6DSW - chains P and A of the 3 polymer chains in the assembly; structure by X-ray diffraction, 1.59 A resolution.

== Chain P ==
Molecule: 9-nt DNA strand
Sequence (9 nucleotides; each row starts with the number of its first residue):
     1 GCGATCACG

== Chain A ==
Name: DNA polymerase I
Organism: Geobacillus stearothermophilus
Notes: EC 2.7.7.7
Reference sequence: E1C9K5 (E1C9K5_GEOSE); residues 297-876 here correspond to UniProt positions 1-580 (UniProt number = residue number - 296)
Sequence (580 residues; each row starts with the number of its first residue):
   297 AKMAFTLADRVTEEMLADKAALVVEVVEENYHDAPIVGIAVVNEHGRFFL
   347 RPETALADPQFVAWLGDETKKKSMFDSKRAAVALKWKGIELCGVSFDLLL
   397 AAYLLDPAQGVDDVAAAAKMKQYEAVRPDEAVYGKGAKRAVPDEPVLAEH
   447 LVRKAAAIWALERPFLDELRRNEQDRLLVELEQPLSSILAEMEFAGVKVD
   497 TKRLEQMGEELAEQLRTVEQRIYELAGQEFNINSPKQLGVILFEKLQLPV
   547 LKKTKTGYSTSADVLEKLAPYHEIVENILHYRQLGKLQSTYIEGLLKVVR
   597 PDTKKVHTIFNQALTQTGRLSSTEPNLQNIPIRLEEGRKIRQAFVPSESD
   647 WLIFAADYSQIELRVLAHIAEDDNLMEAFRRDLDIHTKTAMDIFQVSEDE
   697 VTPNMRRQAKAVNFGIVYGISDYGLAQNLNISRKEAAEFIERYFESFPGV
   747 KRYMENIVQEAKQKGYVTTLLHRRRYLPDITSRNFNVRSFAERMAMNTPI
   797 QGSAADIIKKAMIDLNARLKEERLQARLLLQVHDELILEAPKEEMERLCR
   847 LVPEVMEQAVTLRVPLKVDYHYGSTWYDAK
Not modelled in the structure: 297-299
Sequence notes: conflict Thr550 (Ser254 in E1C9K5)
Metal / ion sites: Mg2+: Asp653, Tyr654

== How chain P and chain A interact ==
Residue-residue contacts (27):
  DA4(P) with Thr552(A), phosphate contact
  DT5(P) with Ser555(A), phosphate contact; Thr556(A), hydrogen bond to the phosphate; Ser557(A), phosphate contact; Arg578(A), hydrogen bond to the phosphate
  DC6(P) with Ser557(A), phosphate contact; Ala558(A), hydrogen bond to the phosphate; Arg578(A), salt bridge to the phosphate; Lys582(A), hydrogen bond to the base
  DA7(P) with Lys582(A), sugar contact; Tyr587(A), hydrogen bond to the sugar; Asn625(A), hydrogen bond to the base; Pro627(A), phosphate contact
  DC8(P) with Gln624(A), sugar contact; Asn625(A), sugar contact; Ile626(A), sugar contact; Pro627(A), phosphate contact; Ile628(A), hydrogen bond to the phosphate; Arg629(A), salt bridge to the phosphate
  DG9(P) with Arg615(A), hydrogen bond to the base; Ile628(A), phosphate contact; Arg629(A), salt bridge to the phosphate; Tyr714(A), base contact; Gln797(A), base contact; Val828(A), phosphate contact; His829(A), sugar contact; Asp830(A), hydrogen bond to the phosphate
Also at the interface, not in a pair above, chain A (24 interface residues in all): Tyr554, Gln579, Leu630, Arg637

== Summary ==
6 residues of chain P and 24 residues of chain A are in contact, with 9 hydrogen bonds and 3 salt bridges.
Polar pairs include DC6(P)-Lys582(A), DA7(P)-Asn625(A) and DG9(P)-Arg615(A). Asp653(A) and Tyr654(A) form the
Mg2+ site.
Chain P is a 9-nt DNA strand and chain A is DNA polymerase I (Geobacillus stearothermophilus); the structure,
Bst DNA polymerase I pre-chemistry (n) structure, was determined by X-ray diffraction (same publication as
6DSU, 6DSV, 6DSX and 6DSY).
